Entry 7NH2 (X-ray diffraction, 1.35 A resolution); this record covers chain A.

Chain A:
Name: Zinc finger (CCCH type) motif-containing protein
Organism: Toxoplasma gondii (strain ATCC 50611 / Me49)
UniProtKB: S8F6K2 (S8F6K2_TOXGM); residues 434-598 here = UniProt positions 434-598
Chain sequence (166 residues; numbered 433 to 598; the number before each row is that of its first residue):
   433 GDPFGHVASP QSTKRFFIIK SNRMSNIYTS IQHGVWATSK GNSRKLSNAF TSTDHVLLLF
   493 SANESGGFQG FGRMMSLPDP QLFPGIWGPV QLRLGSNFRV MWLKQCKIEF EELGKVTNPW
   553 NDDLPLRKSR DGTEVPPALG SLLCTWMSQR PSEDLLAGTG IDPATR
Disordered / not traced: 433-441, 592-598
Sequence notes: expression tag (433)
Small-molecule neighbours: N,9-dimethylpurin-6-amine (OYK): N454, N458, W468, A469, T470, S471, W519, V522, L526, D563
Reported in the primary citation:
  - binding site for N,9-dimethylpurin-6-amine: V522

Overview:
Ligands of chain A: N,9-dimethylpurin-6-amine. From the paper: a binding site for N,9-dimethylpurin-6-amine at
V522.
Chain A is Zinc finger (CCCH type) motif-containing protein (Toxoplasma gondii (strain ATCC 50611 / Me49));
the structure, Crystal structure of Toxoplasma CPSF4-YTH domain bound to m6A, was determined by X-ray
diffraction together with 7NG2 and 7NJC from the same study.
